Entry 6N7P (electron microscopy, 3.60 A resolution); this record covers chains A and R of the 21 polymer chains in the assembly.

# Chain A
Molecule: U1 small nuclear ribonucleoprotein 70 kDa homolog
Source organism: Saccharomyces cerevisiae (strain ATCC 204508 / S288c)
Reference sequence: Q00916 (RU17_YEAST); residue numbers follow UniProt; this construct covers 1-300
Amino-acid sequence (300 residues; numbered 1 to 300; the number before each row is that of its first residue):
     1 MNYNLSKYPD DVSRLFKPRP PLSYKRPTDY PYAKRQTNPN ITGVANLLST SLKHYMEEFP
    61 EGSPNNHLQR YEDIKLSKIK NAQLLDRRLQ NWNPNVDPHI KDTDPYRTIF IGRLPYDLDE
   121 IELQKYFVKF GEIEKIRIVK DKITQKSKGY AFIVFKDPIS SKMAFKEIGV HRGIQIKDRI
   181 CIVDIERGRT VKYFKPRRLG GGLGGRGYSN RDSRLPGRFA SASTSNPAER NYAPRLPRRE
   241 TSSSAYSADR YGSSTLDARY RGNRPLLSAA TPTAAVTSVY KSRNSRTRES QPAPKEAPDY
Not modelled in the structure: 92-93, 189-300
UniProt features mapped onto this chain:
  - mutagenesis: Pro18 to Pro98 (Severely temperature-sensitive. Defective in pre-mRNA splicing), Pro18 to Asn93 (Fails to complement the growth and splicing defective, temperature-sensitive phenotype of the null allele at 30 degrees Celsius. No association with U1 snRNP), Trp92 to Ala248 (Associates with U1 snRNP), Lys148 (K148L: No splicing defects. Associates with U1 snRNP; when associated with T-150 and L-152), Tyr150 (Y150T: No splicing defects. Associates with U1 snRNP; when associated with L-148 and L-152), Phe152 (F152L: No splicing defects. Associates with U1 snRNP; when associated with L-148 and T-150)

# Chain R
Molecule: U1 snRNA
Source organism: Saccharomyces cerevisiae (strain ATCC 204508 / S288c)
Sequence (568 nucleotides; numbered 1 to 568; the number before each row is that of its first residue):
     1 AUACUUACCU UAAGAUAUCA GAGGAGAUCA AGAAGUCCUA CUGAUCAAAC AUGCGCUUCC
    61 AAUAGUAGAA GGACGUUAAG CAUUUAUCAU UGAACUAUAA UUGUUCAUUG AAGUCAUUGA
   121 UGCAAACUCC UUGGUCACAC ACACAUACGG CGCGGAAGGC GUGUUUGCUG ACGUUUCCAU
   181 UCCCUUGUUU CAAUCAUUGG UUAAUCCCUU GAUUCCUUUG GGGAUUUUUG GGUUAAACUG
   241 AUUUUUGGGG CCCUUUGUUU CUUCUGCCUG GAGAAGUUUG ACACCAAAUU CAAAUUGGUG
   301 UUAGGGGAGC UGGGGCCUUU CAAAAGAGAG CUUUGUAGAG GCAUUCUUUU UGACUACUUU
   361 UCUCUAGCGU GCCAUUUUAG UUUUUGACGG CAGAUUCGAA UGAACUUAAG UUUAUGAUGA
   421 AGGUAUGGCU GUUGAGAUUA UUUGGUCGGG AUUGUAGUUU GAAGAUGUGC UCUUUUGAGC
   481 AGUCUCAACU UUGCUCGUUC CCGUUAUGGG AAAAAUUUUG GAAGGUCUUG GUAGGAACGG
   541 GUGGAUCUUA UAAUUUUUGA UUUAUUUU
Not modelled in the structure: 27-33, 566-568

# Interface between chain A and chain R
Residue-residue contacts (22; chain A residue first):
  Arg26(A) with U121(R), sugar contact
  Asp29(A) with U561(R), hydrogen bond to the base
  Tyr30(A) with U561(R), base contact; U563(R), base contact
  Lys34(A) with U563(R), hydrogen bond to the base
  Arg35(A) with A560(R), hydrogen bond to the sugar; U561(R), hydrogen bond to the base; U563(R), base contact
  Gln36(A) with A560(R), base contact; U561(R), sugar contact; U563(R), hydrogen bond to the base; A564(R), base contact
  Thr37(A) with G559(R), base contact; A560(R), hydrogen bond to the base; U561(R), sugar contact; A564(R), base contact
  Asn38(A) with A564(R), base contact
  Pro39(A) with A564(R), base contact
  Asn40(A) with A564(R), phosphate contact; U565(R), sugar contact
  Asn81(A) with A34(R), sugar contact
  Leu85(A) with A34(R), sugar contact
Also at the interface, not in a pair above, chain A (14 interface residues in all): Arg19, Tyr24
Also at the interface, not in a pair above, chain R (12 interface residues in all): C74, U114, A120, U562

# Summary
14 residues of chain A face 12 of chain R across their interface, with 6 hydrogen bonds. Polar contacts
include Asp29(A)-U561(R), Lys34(A)-U563(R) and Arg35(A)-U561(R). From UniProt: 8 mutagenesis sites on chain A.
Chain A is U1 small nuclear ribonucleoprotein 70 kDa homolog and chain R is U1 snRNA, both from Saccharomyces
cerevisiae (strain ATCC 204508 / S288c); the structure, S. cerevisiae spliceosomal E complex (UBC4), was
determined by electron microscopy, deposited together with 6N7R.
